PDB entry 8VWG | electron microscopy, 4.17 A resolution (low resolution: residue-level contacts below are approximate; hydrogen-bond / salt-bridge calls are withheld) | chains A and G of the 9 polymer chains in the assembly

# Chain A (and G)
Molecule: Copia VLP protein
Notes: chain G of this document is another copy of the same molecule, construct and numbering; everything in this record applies to it too
Reference sequence: P04146 (COPIA_DROME); residues 0-269 here correspond to UniProt positions 1-270 (UniProt number = residue number + 1)
Amino-acid sequence (270 residues; numbered 0 to 269; the number before each row is that of its first residue; numbering starts at 0):
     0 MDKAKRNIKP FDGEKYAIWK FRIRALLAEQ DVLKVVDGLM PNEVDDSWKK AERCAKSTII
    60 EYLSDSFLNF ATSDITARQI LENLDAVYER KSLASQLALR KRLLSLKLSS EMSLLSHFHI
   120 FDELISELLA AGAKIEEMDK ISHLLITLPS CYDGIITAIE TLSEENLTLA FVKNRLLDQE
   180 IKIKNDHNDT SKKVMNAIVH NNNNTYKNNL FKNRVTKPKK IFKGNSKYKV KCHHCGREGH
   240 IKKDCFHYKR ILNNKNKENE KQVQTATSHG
Unresolved in the structure: 0-2, 187-269
UniProt features mapped onto this chain:
  - zinc finger: V229 to H246 (CCHC-type)

# How chain A and chain G interact
Residue-residue contacts - 11 pairs, chain A then chain G:
  I154(A) - T156(G)
  I154(A) - E159(G)
  I154(A) - T160(G)
  A157(A) - T160(G)
  R174(A) - E159(G)
  Q178(A) - T156(G)
  K181(A) - D152(G)
  K181(A) - I155(G)
  K181(A) - T156(G)
  D185(A) - S149(G)
  D185(A) - D152(G)

# Overview
Chain A and chain G each contribute 6 residues to their interface.
Both chains are Copia VLP protein. Entry 8VWG (Structure of the Drosophila retrotransposon Copia capsid) was
determined by electron microscopy, deposited together with 8VVW, 8VVZ and 8VW3.
